Entry 7KKA (X-ray diffraction, 2.50 A resolution); this record covers chains A and B of the 4 polymer chains in the assembly.

Chain A (and B):
Protein: Putative fluoride ion transporter CrcB
From: Escherichia coli
Notes: chain B of this document is another copy of the same molecule, construct and numbering; everything in this record applies to it too
UniProtKB: Q6J5N4 (Q6J5N4_ECOLX); numbering as in UniProt (aligned over 1-126)
Sequence (126 residues; numbered 1 to 126; the number before each row is that of its first residue):
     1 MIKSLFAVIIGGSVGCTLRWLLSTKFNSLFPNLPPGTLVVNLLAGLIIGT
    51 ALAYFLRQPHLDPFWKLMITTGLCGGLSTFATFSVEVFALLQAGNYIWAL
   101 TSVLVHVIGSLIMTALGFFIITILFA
Unresolved in the structure: 1 (chain B: 126)
Differences from the reference sequence: engineered mutation Lys25 (Arg in Q6J5N4), Ala81 (Ser in Q6J5N4)
Bound ions: Na+: Gly75, Ser78 (shared with Gly75(B), Ser78(B) of chain B)

Chain A / chain B interface:
Pairs across the interface (82; chain A residue first):
  Ser4(A) - Trp20(B)
  Leu5(A) - Thr17(B)
  Leu5(A) - Trp20(B)
  Val8(A) - Cys16(B)  hydrophobic
  Val8(A) - Trp20(B)  hydrophobic
  Ile9(A) - Ser13(B)
  Ile9(A) - Thr17(B)
  Gly12(A) - Cys16(B)
  Ser13(A) - Ile9(B)
  Ser13(A) - Ser13(B)  hydrogen bond
  Cys16(A) - Val8(B)
  Cys16(A) - Gly12(B)
  Cys16(A) - Gly76(B)
  Thr17(A) - Leu5(B)
  Thr17(A) - Val8(B)
  Thr17(A) - Ile9(B)
  Arg19(A) - Thr71(B)  hydrogen bond (side chain-backbone)
  Arg19(A) - Gly75(B)  hydrogen bond (side chain-backbone)
  Arg19(A) - Gly76(B)
  Trp20(A) - Met1(B)
  Trp20(A) - Ser4(B)
  Trp20(A) - Leu5(B)  hydrophobic
  Trp20(A) - Val8(B)  hydrophobic
  Trp20(A) - Leu67(B)
  Trp20(A) - Thr71(B)
  Asn41(A) - Phe80(B)
  Ala44(A) - Ala81(B)  hydrophobic
  Ile48(A) - Ala81(B)
  Ile48(A) - Val85(B)  hydrophobic
  Leu52(A) - Phe88(B)  hydrophobic
  Leu67(A) - Trp20(B)
  Thr71(A) - Arg19(B)  hydrogen bond (backbone-side chain)
  Thr71(A) - Trp20(B)
  Cys74(A) - Ala81(B)
  Gly75(A) - Arg19(B)
  Gly75(A) - Gly75(B)
  Gly75(A) - Ser78(B)
  Gly76(A) - Arg19(B)
  Ser78(A) - Gly75(B)
  Ser78(A) - Thr79(B)
  Ser78(A) - Phe80(B)  hydrogen bond (side chain-backbone)
  Ser78(A) - Ala81(B)  hydrogen bond (side chain-backbone)
  Thr79(A) - Ser78(B)
  Thr79(A) - Phe80(B)
  Phe80(A) - Asn41(B)
  Phe80(A) - Ser78(B)  hydrogen bond (backbone-side chain)
  Phe80(A) - Thr79(B)
  Phe80(A) - Phe80(B)  hydrophobic
  Phe80(A) - Phe83(B)  hydrophobic
  Phe80(A) - His106(B)
  Phe80(A) - Ser110(B)
  Ala81(A) - Ala44(B)  hydrophobic
  Ala81(A) - Cys74(B)  hydrophobic
  Ala81(A) - Ser78(B)  hydrogen bond (backbone-side chain)
  Phe83(A) - Phe80(B)  hydrophobic
  Ser84(A) - Ser110(B)  hydrogen bond
  Ser84(A) - Leu111(B)
  Ser84(A) - Thr114(B)  hydrogen bond
  Val85(A) - Ile48(B)  hydrophobic
  Val87(A) - Leu111(B)  hydrophobic
  Phe88(A) - Leu52(B)  hydrophobic
  Phe88(A) - Leu111(B)
  Phe88(A) - Thr114(B)
  Phe88(A) - Ala115(B)  hydrophobic
  Phe88(A) - Phe118(B)  hydrophobic
  Gln92(A) - Phe118(B)
  Gln92(A) - Phe119(B)
  Val103(A) - Val107(B)  hydrophobic
  His106(A) - Phe80(B)
  Val107(A) - Phe80(B)
  Val107(A) - Val103(B)  hydrophobic
  Val107(A) - Val107(B)  hydrophobic
  Ser110(A) - Phe80(B)
  Ser110(A) - Ser84(B)  hydrogen bond
  Leu111(A) - Ser84(B)
  Leu111(A) - Val87(B)  hydrophobic
  Thr114(A) - Ser84(B)
  Thr114(A) - Val85(B)
  Thr114(A) - Phe88(B)
  Ala115(A) - Phe88(B)  hydrophobic
  Phe118(A) - Phe88(B)  hydrophobic
  Phe118(A) - Gln92(B)
Other interface residues (no listed pair), chain A (40 interface residues in all): Gly72, Leu91, Phe119

In short:
40 residues of chain A face 39 of chain B across their interface, with 11 hydrogen bonds. Polar contacts
include Ser13(A)-Ser13(B), Arg19(A)-Thr71(B) and Arg19(A)-Gly75(B). Gly75(A) and Ser78(A) coordinate Na+.
Both chains are Putative fluoride ion transporter CrcB (Escherichia coli). Entry 7KKA (Fluoride channel
Fluc-Ec2 mutant S81A with bromide) was determined by X-ray diffraction, deposited together with 7KK8, 7KK9,
7KKB and 7KKR.
